4YDZ - chains B and D of the 4 polymer chains in the assembly; structure by X-ray diffraction, 3.60 A resolution.

Chain B (and D):
Molecule: Stress-induced protein 1
From: Caenorhabditis elegans
Notes: chain D of this document is another copy of the same molecule, construct and numbering; everything in this record applies to it too
Reference sequence: Q20363 (SIP1_CAEEL); numbering as in UniProt (aligned over 1-159)
Chain sequence (159 residues; each row starts with the number of its first residue):
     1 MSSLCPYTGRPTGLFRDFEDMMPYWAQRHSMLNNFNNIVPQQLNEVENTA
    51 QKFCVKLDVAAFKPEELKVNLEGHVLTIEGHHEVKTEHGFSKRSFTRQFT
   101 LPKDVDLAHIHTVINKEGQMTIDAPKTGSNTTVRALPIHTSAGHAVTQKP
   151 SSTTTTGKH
Not modelled in the structure: 1-44, 142-159

Chain B / chain D interface:
Pairs across the interface - 26 pairs, chain B then chain D:
  Gln51(B) with Glu72(D); Gly73(D); His74(D), hydrogen bond (side chain-backbone)
  Lys52(B) with Glu72(D), salt bridge
  Thr132(B) with Leu71(D); Glu72(D)
  Val133(B) with Leu71(D)
  Arg134(B) with Asn70(D); Leu71(D), hydrogen bond (backbone-backbone); Leu107(D), hydrogen bond (side chain-backbone); Ala108(D)
  Ala135(B) with Val69(D); Asn70(D)
  Leu136(B) with Val69(D), hydrogen bond (backbone-backbone); Ile110(D), hydrophobic
  Pro137(B) with Thr112(D), hydrogen bond (backbone-side chain)
  Ile138(B) with Pro64(D); Thr112(D)
  His139(B) with His111(D); Thr112(D), hydrogen bond (backbone-backbone); Val113(D); Ile114(D), hydrogen bond (backbone-backbone)
  Thr140(B) with Ile114(D)
  Ser141(B) with Ile114(D); Asn115(D); Lys116(D)
Also at the interface, not in a pair above, chain D (19 interface residues in all): Leu67, Val75, Met120

In short:
Chain B and chain D form an interface of 12 and 19 residues respectively, with 7 hydrogen bonds and 1 salt
bridge. Among the polar pairs are Lys52(B)-Glu72(D), Gln51(B)-His74(D) and Arg134(B)-Leu107(D).
Both chains are Stress-induced protein 1 (Caenorhabditis elegans). Entry 4YDZ (Stress-induced protein 1 from
Caenorhabditis elegans) was determined by X-ray diffraction together with 4YE0 from the same study.
